Entry 1NVP (X-ray diffraction, 2.10 A resolution); this record covers chains C and D of the 6 polymer chains in the assembly.

# Chain C
Protein: Transcription initiation factor IIA beta chain
Organism: Homo sapiens
Notes: fragment: c-terminal 76 amino acids
UniProt: P52655 (TF2AA_HUMAN); residues 303-376 here = UniProt positions 303-376
Amino-acid sequence (76 residues; row label = number of the first residue in the row):
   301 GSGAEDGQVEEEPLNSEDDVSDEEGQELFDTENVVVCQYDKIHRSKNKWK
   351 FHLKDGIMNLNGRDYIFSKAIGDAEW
Unresolved in the structure: 301-329
Construct notes: cloning artifact (301-302)

# Chain D
Protein: Transcription initiation factor IIA gamma chain
Organism: Homo sapiens
UniProt: P52657 (T2AG_HUMAN); residues 2-109 here = UniProt positions 2-109
Amino-acid sequence (108 residues; row label = number of the first residue in the row):
     2 AYQLYRNTTLGNSLQESLDELIQSQQITPQLALQVLLQFDKAINAALAQR
    52 VRNRVNFRGSLNTYRFCDNVWTFVLNDVEFREVTELIKVDKVKIVACDGK
   102 NTGSNTTE
Unresolved in the structure: 2, 100-109

# Chain C / chain D interface
Residue-residue contacts (79):
  Glu-332(C) / Lys-94(D)
  Asn-333(C) / Val-90(D)
  Asn-333(C) / Lys-92(D)  hydrogen bond (side chain-backbone)
  Asn-333(C) / Val-93(D)
  Asn-333(C) / Lys-94(D)  hydrogen bond (backbone-backbone)
  Val-334(C) / Lys-94(D)
  Val-335(C) / Val-93(D)  hydrophobic
  Val-335(C) / Lys-94(D)  hydrogen bond (backbone-backbone)
  Val-335(C) / Ile-95(D)
  Val-335(C) / Val-96(D)  hydrogen bond (backbone-backbone)
  Val-336(C) / Leu-5(D)
  Val-336(C) / Tyr-6(D)
  Val-336(C) / Val-96(D)
  Cys-337(C) / Leu-5(D)
  Cys-337(C) / Val-96(D)  hydrogen bond (backbone-backbone)
  Cys-337(C) / Ala-97(D)
  Cys-337(C) / Cys-98(D)  hydrogen bond (backbone-backbone)
  Gln-338(C) / Leu-5(D)
  Gln-338(C) / Tyr-6(D)  hydrogen bond
  Gln-338(C) / Asn-45(D)
  Gln-338(C) / Cys-98(D)
  Tyr-339(C) / Phe-67(D)
  Tyr-339(C) / Asn-70(D)  hydrogen bond (side chain-backbone)
  Tyr-339(C) / Trp-72(D)
  Tyr-339(C) / Ala-97(D)
  Tyr-339(C) / Cys-98(D)  hydrogen bond (backbone-backbone)
  Tyr-339(C) / Asp-99(D)
  Ile-342(C) / Trp-72(D)
  Ile-342(C) / Phe-74(D)  hydrophobic
  Trp-349(C) / Leu-62(D)
  Trp-349(C) / Tyr-65(D)  hydrophobic
  Trp-349(C) / Trp-72(D)  hydrophobic
  Phe-351(C) / Phe-58(D)  hydrophobic
  Phe-351(C) / Phe-74(D)  hydrophobic
  Leu-353(C) / Phe-58(D)  hydrophobic
  Asp-355(C) / Tyr-6(D)  hydrogen bond (backbone-side chain)
  Asp-355(C) / Leu-48(D)
  Asp-355(C) / Ala-49(D)
  Ile-357(C) / Tyr-6(D)  hydrophobic
  Ile-357(C) / Thr-9(D)
  Ile-357(C) / Ile-44(D)  hydrophobic
  Met-358(C) / Val-56(D)  hydrophobic
  Met-358(C) / Phe-81(D)  hydrophobic
  Asn-359(C) / Thr-10(D)
  Leu-360(C) / Phe-81(D)  hydrophobic
  Leu-360(C) / Ile-88(D)  hydrophobic
  Asn-361(C) / Ile-88(D)
  Asn-361(C) / Lys-89(D)  hydrogen bond (side chain-backbone)
  Asp-364(C) / Thr-10(D)  hydrogen bond
  Tyr-365(C) / Ile-88(D)  hydrophobic
  Ile-366(C) / Leu-48(D)  hydrophobic
  Ile-366(C) / Val-52(D)  hydrophobic
  Ile-366(C) / Asn-54(D)  hydrogen bond (backbone-side chain)
  Phe-367(C) / Asn-54(D)
  Phe-367(C) / Val-56(D)  hydrophobic
  Ser-368(C) / Val-52(D)
  Ser-368(C) / Arg-53(D)
  Ser-368(C) / Asn-54(D)  hydrogen bond (side chain-backbone)
  Lys-369(C) / Asn-54(D)  hydrogen bond (backbone-backbone)
  Lys-369(C) / Arg-55(D)
  Lys-369(C) / Val-56(D)  hydrogen bond (backbone-backbone)
  Ala-370(C) / Val-56(D)
  Ile-371(C) / Arg-55(D)
  Ile-371(C) / Val-56(D)  hydrogen bond (backbone-backbone)
  Ile-371(C) / Asn-57(D)
  Ile-371(C) / Phe-58(D)  hydrogen bond (backbone-backbone)
  Gly-372(C) / Phe-58(D)
  Asp-373(C) / Phe-58(D)  hydrogen bond (backbone-backbone)
  Asp-373(C) / Arg-59(D)  salt bridge
  Asp-373(C) / Gly-60(D)  hydrogen bond (backbone-backbone)
  Ala-374(C) / Gly-60(D)
  Ala-374(C) / Leu-62(D)
  Ala-374(C) / Leu-76(D)  hydrophobic
  Glu-375(C) / Gly-60(D)
  Glu-375(C) / Ser-61(D)
  Glu-375(C) / Leu-62(D)  hydrogen bond (backbone-backbone)
  Trp-376(C) / Leu-62(D)
  Trp-376(C) / Asn-63(D)
  Trp-376(C) / Tyr-65(D)
Interface residues without a listed pair, chain D (42 interface residues in all): Tyr-3, Asn-8, Thr-64, Glu-83

# Overview
Chain C and chain D form an interface of 31 and 42 residues respectively, with 21 hydrogen bonds and 1 salt
bridge. Polar contacts include Asp-373(C)/Arg-59(D), Asn-333(C)/Lys-92(D) and Gln-338(C)/Tyr-6(D).
Here chain C is Transcription initiation factor IIA beta chain and chain D is Transcription initiation factor
IIA gamma chain, both from Homo sapiens. Entry 1NVP (Human tfiia/tbp/DNA complex) was determined by X-ray
diffraction, deposited together with 1NH2.
